PDB entry 8DSO | X-ray diffraction, 2.33 A resolution | chains B and D

[Chain B]
Name: Tyrosine-protein kinase BTK
From: Homo sapiens
Notes: EC 2.7.10.2
UniProtKB: Q06187 (BTK_HUMAN); residue numbers follow UniProt; this construct covers 384-659
Chain sequence (277 residues; each row starts with the number of its first residue):
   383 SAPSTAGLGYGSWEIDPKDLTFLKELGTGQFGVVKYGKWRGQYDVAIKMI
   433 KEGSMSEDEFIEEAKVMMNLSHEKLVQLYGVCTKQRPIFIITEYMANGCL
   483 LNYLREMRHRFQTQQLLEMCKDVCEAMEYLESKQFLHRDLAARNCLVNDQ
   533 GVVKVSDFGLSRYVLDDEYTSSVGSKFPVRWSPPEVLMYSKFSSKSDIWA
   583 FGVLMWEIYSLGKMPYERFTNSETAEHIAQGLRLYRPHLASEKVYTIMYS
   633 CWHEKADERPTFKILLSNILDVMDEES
Not modelled in the structure: 383-391, 490-491, 547-554
Glycans and other covalent adducts: compound TOO linked to Cys-481
Sequence notes: expression tag (383)
Residues lining bound ligands: TOO ((4S)-4-[2-(2-{4-[(2E)-4-{(3R)-3-[4-amino-3-(4-phenoxyphenyl)-1H-pyrazolo[3,4-d]pyrimidin-1-yl]piperidin-1-yl}-4-oxobut-2-en-1-yl]piperazin-1-yl}ethoxy)acetamido]-1-{(2S)-2-cyclohexyl-2-[(N-methyl-L-alanyl)amino]acetyl}-N-[(1R)-1,2,3,4-tetrahydronaphthalen-1-yl]-L-prolinamide bound form): Leu-408, Gly-409, Thr-410, Gly-411, Gln-412, Val-416, Ala-428, Lys-430, Met-449, Val-458, Leu-460, Ile-472, Thr-474, Glu-475, Tyr-476, Met-477, Gly-480, Asn-484, Arg-525, Leu-528, Ser-538, Asp-539, Phe-540, Leu-542, Phe-559, Met-596, Asn-603
Swiss-Prot annotation at these positions:
  - motif: Trp-581 to Trp-588 (CAV1-binding)
  - active site: Asp-521 (Proton acceptor)
  - binding site (ATP): Leu-408 to Val-416, Lys-430
  - binding site (clofedanol): Thr-474 to Met-477, Leu-542
  - binding site (dasatinib): Thr-474 to Met-477
  - modified residue: Tyr-551 (Phosphotyrosine), Ser-604 (Phosphoserine), Tyr-617 (Phosphotyrosine), Ser-623 (Phosphoserine), Ser-659 (Phosphoserine)
  - natural variant: Leu-408 (L408P: In XLA), Gly-414 (G414R: In XLA), Tyr-418 (Y418H: In XLA), Ile-429 (I429N: In XLA), Lys-430 (K430E: In XLA; K430R: In XLA), Glu-445 (E445D: In XLA), Gly-462 (G462D: In XLA; G462V: In XLA), Tyr-476 (Y476D: In XLA), Met-477 (M477R: In XLA), Cys-481 (C481S: Found in patients with chronic lymphocytic leukemia; uncertain significance), Cys-502 (C502F: In XLA; C502W: In XLA), Cys-506 (C506R: In XLA; C506Y: In XLA), 36 further natural variant entries in UniProt
  - mutagenesis: Tyr-551 (Y551F: Loss of phosphorylation of GTF2I), Tyr-617 (Y617E: Defective in mediating calcium response)
Reported in the primary citation:
  - binding site for TOO: Cys-481, Phe-559
  - conformationally variable residues (side-chain flip): Phe-559
  - mutagenesis - F559A: unchanged binding to Baculoviral IAP repeat-containing protein 2 (chain D)
  - mutagenesis - C481S: abolished binding to TOO
  - mutagenesis - F559A: unchanged binding to TOO

[Chain D]
Name: Baculoviral IAP repeat-containing protein 2
From: Homo sapiens
Notes: EC 2.3.2.27
UniProtKB: Q13490 (BIRC2_HUMAN); residues 260-352 here = UniProt positions 260-352
Chain sequence (99 residues; numbered 254 to 352; the number before each row is that of its first residue):
   254 GSGPGSSISNLSMQTHAARMRTFMYWPSSVPVQPEQLASAGFYYVGRNDD
   304 VKCFCCDGGLRCWESGDDPWVEHAKWFPRCEFLIRMKGQEFVDEIQGRY
Not modelled in the structure: 254-260, 352
Sequence notes: expression tag (254-259)
Metal / ion sites: Zn2+: Cys-306, Cys-309, His-326, Cys-333
Residues lining bound ligands: TOO ((4S)-4-[2-(2-{4-[(2E)-4-{(3R)-3-[4-amino-3-(4-phenoxyphenyl)-1H-pyrazolo[3,4-d]pyrimidin-1-yl]piperidin-1-yl}-4-oxobut-2-en-1-yl]piperazin-1-yl}ethoxy)acetamido]-1-{(2S)-2-cyclohexyl-2-[(N-methyl-L-alanyl)amino]acetyl}-N-[(1R)-1,2,3,4-tetrahydronaphthalen-1-yl]-L-prolinamide bound form): Asp-303, Val-304, Lys-305, Gly-312, Leu-313, Arg-314, Cys-315, Trp-316, Glu-317, Asp-320, Glu-325, Trp-329
Swiss-Prot annotation at these positions:
  - binding site (Zn(2+)): Cys-306, Cys-309, His-326, Cys-333

[Chain B / chain D interface]
Contacting residue pairs (11; chain B residue first):
  Val-555(B) / Lys-328(D)
  Val-555(B) / Ile-348(D)  hydrogen bond (backbone-backbone)
  Val-555(B) / Gln-349(D)
  Val-555(B) / Arg-351(D)
  Ser-557(B) / Lys-328(D)
  Lys-558(B) / Lys-328(D)  hydrogen bond (side chain-backbone)
  Lys-558(B) / Trp-329(D)
  Phe-559(B) / Trp-329(D)  hydrophobic
  Thr-602(B) / Glu-317(D)
  Thr-602(B) / Ser-318(D)
  Asn-603(B) / Glu-317(D)  hydrogen bond (backbone-side chain)
Interface residues without a listed pair, chain B (9 interface residues in all): Gly-556, Arg-562, Ser-604

[Overview]
The interface between chain B and chain D involves 9 residues on one side and 7 on the other; the contacts
include 3 hydrogen bonds. Polar contacts include Lys-558(B)/Lys-328(D), Asn-603(B)/Glu-317(D) and
Val-555(B)/Ile-348(D). From the paper: a binding site for TOO at Cys-481(B) and Phe-559(B); C481S of chain B
abolishes binding to TOO.
Chain B is Tyrosine-protein kinase BTK and chain D is Baculoviral IAP repeat-containing protein 2, both from
Homo sapiens; the structure, Structure of cIAP1, BTK and BCCov, was determined by X-ray diffraction, deposited
together with 8DSF.
